PDB entry 3WC2 | X-ray diffraction, 3.64 A resolution | chains B and D of the 6 polymer chains in the assembly

# Chain B (and D)
Molecule: Likely histidyl tRNA-specific guanylyltransferase
Organism: Candida albicans
Notes: chain D of this document is another copy of the same molecule, construct and numbering; everything in this record applies to it too
Reference sequence: Q5AFK5 (Q5AFK5_CANAL); residues 1-268 here = UniProt positions 1-268
Chain sequence (271 residues; each row starts with the number of its first residue; numbers below 1 keep their minus sign (Gly-2 is residue -2)):
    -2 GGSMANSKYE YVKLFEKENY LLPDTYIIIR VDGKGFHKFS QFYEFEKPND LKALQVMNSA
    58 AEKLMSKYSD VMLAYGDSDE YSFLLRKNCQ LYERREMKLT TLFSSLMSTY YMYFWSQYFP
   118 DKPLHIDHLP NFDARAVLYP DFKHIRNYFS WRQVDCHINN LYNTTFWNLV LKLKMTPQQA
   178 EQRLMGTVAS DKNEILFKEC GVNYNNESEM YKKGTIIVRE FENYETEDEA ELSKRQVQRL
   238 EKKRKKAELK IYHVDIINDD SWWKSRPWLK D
Unresolved in the structure: -2 to 3, 218-244
Differences from the reference sequence: expression tag (-2 to 0)
From the paper describing this entry:
  - binding site for 76mer-tRNA: His154, Tyr159, Glu178, Asn190, Phe194, Asn200, Asn202, Lys209, Lys210
  - mutagenesis - H154A, N190A, F194A, K209A, K209Q: decreased catalytic activity
  - mutagenesis - F194Y: unchanged catalytic activity
  - mutagenesis - N200D, K209E: abolished catalytic activity

# Interface between chain B and chain D
Pairs across the interface (11):
  Leu19(B) - Leu135(D)
  Pro20(B) - Pro137(D)
  Asp21(B) - Pro137(D)
  Asp21(B) - His141(D)  salt bridge
  Thr22(B) - Pro137(D)
  Leu135(B) - Leu19(D)
  Pro137(B) - Pro20(D)
  Pro137(B) - Asp21(D)
  Pro137(B) - Pro137(D)
  Asp138(B) - Asp21(D)
  His141(B) - Asp21(D)  salt bridge
Interface residues without a listed pair, chain B (9 interface residues in all): Lys140
Interface residues without a listed pair, chain D (9 interface residues in all): Thr22, Lys84, Asp138

# Summary
The chain B/chain D interface involves 9 residues from each chain, with 2 salt bridges. Its one salt-bridged
contact is Asp21(B)-His141(D). The paper reports a binding site for 76mer-tRNA at His154(B), Tyr159(B) and
Glu178(B) among others; H154A, N190A and F194A of chain B, among others, reduce catalytic activity; 8
substitutions were tested in all.
Chain B and chain D are both Likely histidyl tRNA-specific guanylyltransferase (Candida albicans); the
structure, Crystal structure of C. albicans tRNA(His) guanylyltransferase (Thg1) with a tRNA(Phe)(GUG), was
determined by X-ray diffraction (same publication as 3WBZ and 3WC1).
